7MKN - chains A and C of the 9 polymer chains in the assembly; structure by electron microscopy, 3.30 A resolution.

[Chain A]
Molecule: DNA-directed RNA polymerase subunit alpha
Source organism: Escherichia coli (strain K12)
Notes: EC 2.7.7.6
Reference sequence: A0A4S5AL01 (A0A4S5AL01_ECOLI); numbering as in UniProt (aligned over 1-237)
Chain sequence (237 residues; numbered 1 to 237; the number before each row is that of its first residue):
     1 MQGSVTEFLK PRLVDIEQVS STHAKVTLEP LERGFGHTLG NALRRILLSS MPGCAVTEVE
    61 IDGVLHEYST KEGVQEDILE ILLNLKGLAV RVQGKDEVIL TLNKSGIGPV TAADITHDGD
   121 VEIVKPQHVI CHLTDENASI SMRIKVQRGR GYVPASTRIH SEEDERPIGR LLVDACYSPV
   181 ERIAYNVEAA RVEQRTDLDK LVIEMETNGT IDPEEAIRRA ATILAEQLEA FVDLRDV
Unresolved in the structure: 1-6

[Chain C]
Molecule: DNA-directed RNA polymerase subunit beta
Source organism: Escherichia coli (strain K12)
Notes: EC 2.7.7.6
Reference sequence: A0A4S4NK82 (A0A4S4NK82_ECOLI); residue numbers follow UniProt; this construct covers 3-1342
Chain sequence (1340 residues; numbered 3 to 1342; the number before each row is that of its first residue):
     3 YSYTEKKRIR KDFGKRPQVL DVPYLLSIQL DSFQKFIEQD PEGQYGLEAA FRSVFPIQSY
    63 SGNSELQYVS YRLGEPVFDV QECQIRGVTY SAPLRVKLRL VIYEREAPEG TVKDIKEQEV
   123 YMGEIPLMTD NGTFVINGTE RVIVSQLHRS PGVFFDSDKG KTHSSGKVLY NARIIPYRGS
   183 WLDFEFDPKD NLFVRIDRRR KLPATIILRA LNYTTEQILD LFFEKVIFEI RDNKLQMELV
   243 PERLRGETAS FDIEANGKVY VEKGRRITAR HIRQLEKDDV KLIEVPVEYI AGKVVAKDYI
   303 DESTGELICA ANMELSLDLL AKLSQSGHKR IETLFTNDLD HGPYISETLR VDPTNDRLSA
   363 LVEIYRMMRP GEPPTREAAE SLFENLFFSE DRYDLSAVGR MKFNRSLLRE EIEGSGILSK
   423 DDIIDVMKKL IDIRNGKGEV DDIDHLGNRR IRSVGEMAEN QFRVGLVRVE RAVKERLSLG
   483 DLDTLMPQDM INAKPISAAV KEFFGSSQLS QFMDQNNPLS EITHKRRISA LGPGGLTRER
   543 AGFEVRDVHP THYGRVCPIE TPEGPNIGLI NSLSVYAQTN EYGFLETPYR KVTDGVVTDE
   603 IHYLSAIEEG NYVIAQANSN LDEEGHFVED LVTCRSKGES SLFSRDQVDY MDVSTQQVVS
   663 VGASLIPFLE HDDANRALMG ANMQRQAVPT LRADKPLVGT GMERAVAVDS GVTAVAKRGG
   723 VVQYVDASRI VIKVNEDEMY PGEAGIDIYN LTKYTRSNQN TCINQMPCVS LGEPVERGDV
   783 LADGPSTDLG ELALGQNMRV AFMPWNGYNF EDSILVSERV VQEDRFTTIH IQELACVSRD
   843 TKLGPEEITA DIPNVGEAAL SKLDESGIVY IGAEVTGGDI LVGKVTPKGE TQLTPEEKLL
   903 RAIFGEKASD VKDSSLRVPN GVSGTVIDVQ VFTRDGVEKD KRALEIEEMQ LKQAKKDLSE
   963 ELQILEAGLF SRIRAVLVAG GVEAEKLDKL PRDRWLELGL TDEEKQNQLE QLAEQYDELK
  1023 HEFEKKLEAK RRKITQGDDL APGVLKIVKV YLAVKRRIQP GDKMAGRHGN KGVISKINPI
  1083 EDMPYDENGT PVDIVLNPLG VPSRMNIGQI LETHLGMAAK GIGDKINAML KQQQEVAKLR
  1143 EFIQRAYDLG ADVRQKVDLS TFSDEEVMRL AENLRKGMPI ATPVFDGAKE AEIKELLKLG
  1203 DLPTSGQIRL YDGRTGEQFE RPVTVGYMYM LKLNHLVDDK MHARSTGSYS LVTQQPLGGK
  1263 AQFGGQRFGE MEVWALEAYG AAYTLQEMLT VKSDDVNGRT KMYKNIVDGN HQMEPGMPES
  1323 FNVLLKEIRS LGINIELEDE
Residues lining bound ligands: CMPcPP (2TM; 5'-O-[(S)-hydroxy{[(S)-hydroxy(phosphonooxy)phosphoryl]methyl}phosphoryl]cytidine): Arg678, Ser1105, Arg1106

[Interface between chain A and chain C]
Residue-residue contacts - 71 pairs, chain A then chain C:
  Asn41(A) - Gly1215(C)
  Asn41(A) - Arg1216(C)  hydrogen bond (side chain-backbone)
  Asn41(A) - Thr1217(C)  hydrogen bond (side chain-backbone)
  Asn41(A) - Gly1218(C)
  Arg44(A) - Glu1083(C)  hydrogen bond (side chain-backbone)
  Arg44(A) - Tyr1087(C)
  Arg44(A) - Gly1215(C)
  Arg45(A) - Glu1083(C)
  Arg45(A) - Asp1084(C)  salt bridge
  Arg45(A) - Gly1215(C)
  Arg45(A) - Arg1216(C)  hydrogen bond (side chain-backbone)
  Leu48(A) - Ile1082(C)  hydrophobic
  Leu48(A) - Glu1083(C)
  Ser49(A) - Glu1083(C)
  Leu65(A) - Ile873(C)
  His66(A) - Ile873(C)
  His66(A) - Gly874(C)
  His66(A) - Val928(C)
  His66(A) - Ile929(C)  hydrogen bond (side chain-backbone)
  Tyr68(A) - Tyr756(C)
  Tyr68(A) - Ile831(C)  hydrophobic
  Tyr68(A) - Thr927(C)
  Tyr68(A) - Ile929(C)  hydrophobic
  Tyr68(A) - Lys1057(C)  hydrogen bond
  Thr70(A) - Ala729(C)
  Lys71(A) - Asp728(C)
  Glu72(A) - Asp728(C)
  Gly73(A) - Tyr726(C)  hydrogen bond (backbone-side chain)
  Gly73(A) - Asp728(C)  hydrogen bond (backbone-side chain)
  Val74(A) - Asp728(C)  hydrogen bond (backbone-side chain)
  Val74(A) - Ala729(C)  hydrogen bond (backbone-backbone)
  Gln75(A) - Val727(C)
  Gln75(A) - Asp728(C)
  Gln75(A) - Ala729(C)
  Gln75(A) - Pro769(C)
  Glu76(A) - Ala729(C)
  Asp77(A) - Ala729(C)
  Asp77(A) - Lys755(C)  salt bridge
  Asp77(A) - Tyr756(C)
  Leu79(A) - Leu693(C)  hydrophobic
  Leu79(A) - Tyr756(C)
  Leu79(A) - Ile831(C)  hydrophobic
  Leu79(A) - Lys1057(C)
  Leu83(A) - Asp826(C)
  Lys86(A) - Gln824(C)
  Lys86(A) - Asp826(C)  salt bridge
  Thr134(A) - Tyr726(C)
  Thr134(A) - Val727(C)  hydrogen bond (side chain-backbone)
  Thr134(A) - Leu773(C)
  Asp135(A) - Tyr726(C)
  Tyr152(A) - Glu820(C)
  Tyr152(A) - Val823(C)
  Tyr152(A) - Gln824(C)
  Tyr152(A) - Arg1059(C)  hydrogen bond
  Pro154(A) - Arg1059(C)
  Ser156(A) - Arg1059(C)
  Glu165(A) - Glu876(C)
  Ile168(A) - Ile873(C)
  Ile168(A) - Gly874(C)
  Ile168(A) - Ala875(C)  hydrophobic
  Cys176(A) - Gln824(C)
  Glu181(A) - Arg821(C)  hydrogen bond (backbone-side chain)
  Arg182(A) - Asn1090(C)  hydrogen bond (side chain-backbone)
  Arg182(A) - Gly1091(C)
  Arg182(A) - Thr1092(C)
  Ile183(A) - Gly1091(C)
  Ala184(A) - Glu1089(C)
  Ala184(A) - Asn1090(C)
  Ala184(A) - Gly1091(C)
  Tyr185(A) - Tyr1087(C)  hydrogen bond
  Tyr185(A) - Gly1218(C)
Interface residues without a listed pair, chain A (38 interface residues in all): Glu67, Ile107, Leu133, Ile159, Leu172, Asp174
Interface residues without a listed pair, chain C (46 interface residues in all): Arg694, Asn766, Gln767, Met768, Tyr872, Gln955, Ala1055, Val1056, Met1085, Pro1093

[Summary]
38 residues of chain A and 46 residues of chain C are in contact; the contacts include 15 hydrogen bonds and 3
salt bridges. Polar pairs include Arg45(A)-Asp1084(C), Asp77(A)-Lys755(C) and Lys86(A)-Asp826(C). Chain C
binds CMPcPP.
Chain A is DNA-directed RNA polymerase subunit alpha and chain C is DNA-directed RNA polymerase subunit beta,
both from Escherichia coli (strain K12); the structure, Escherichia coli RNA polymerase and RapA elongation
complex, was determined by electron microscopy, deposited together with 7MKP, 7MKO and 7MKQ.
